5M7G - chains C and E of the 6 polymer chains in the assembly; structure by X-ray diffraction, 2.25 A resolution.

== Chain C ==
Molecule: Tubulin alpha-1B chain
Organism: Bos taurus
Reference sequence: P81947 (TBA1B_BOVIN); residue numbers follow UniProt; this construct covers 1-451
Chain sequence (451 residues; each row starts with the number of its first residue):
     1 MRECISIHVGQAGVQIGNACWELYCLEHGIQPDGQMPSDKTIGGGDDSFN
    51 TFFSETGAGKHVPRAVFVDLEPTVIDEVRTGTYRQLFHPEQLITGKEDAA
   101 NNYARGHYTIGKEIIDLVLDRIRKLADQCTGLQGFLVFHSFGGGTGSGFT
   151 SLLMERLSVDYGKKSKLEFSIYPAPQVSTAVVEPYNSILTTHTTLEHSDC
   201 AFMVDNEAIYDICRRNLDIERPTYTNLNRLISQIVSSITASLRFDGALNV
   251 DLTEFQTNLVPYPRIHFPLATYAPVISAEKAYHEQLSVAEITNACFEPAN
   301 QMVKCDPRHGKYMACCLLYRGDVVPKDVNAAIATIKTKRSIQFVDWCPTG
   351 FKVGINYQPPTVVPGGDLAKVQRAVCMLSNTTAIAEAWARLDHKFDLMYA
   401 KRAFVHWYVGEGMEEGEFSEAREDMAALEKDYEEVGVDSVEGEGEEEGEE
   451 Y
Disordered / not traced: 441-451
Bound ions: Ca2+: Asp-39, Thr-41, Gly-44, Glu-55
Residues lining bound ligands:
  - mbt147 (FB7; 5-(2,6-dimorpholin-4-ylpyridin-4-yl)-4-(trifluoromethyl)pyridin-2-amine): Asn-101, Thr-179, Ala-180, Val-181
  - GTP (guanosine-5'-triphosphate): Gly-10, Gln-11, Ala-12, Gln-15, Ile-16, Asp-69, Asp-98, Ala-99, Ala-100, Asn-101, Ser-140, Gly-142, Gly-143, Gly-144, Thr-145, Gly-146, Ile-171, Pro-173, Val-177, Ser-178, Thr-179, Glu-183, Asn-206, Tyr-224, Leu-227, Asn-228, Ile-231
Reported in the primary citation:
  - binding site for mbt147: Asn-101, Ser-178

== Chain E ==
Molecule: Stathmin-4
Organism: Rattus norvegicus
Reference sequence: P63043 (STMN4_RAT); residues 5-145 here correspond to UniProt positions 49-189 (UniProt number = residue number + 44)
Chain sequence (143 residues; each row starts with the number of its first residue):
     3 MADMEVIELNKCTSGQSFEVILKPPSFDGVPEFNASLPRRRDPSLEEIQK
    53 KLEAAEERRKYQEAELLKHLAEKREHEREVIQKAIEENNNFIKMAKEKLA
   103 QKMESNKENREAHLAAMLERLQEKDKHAEEVRKNKELKEEASR
Disordered / not traced: 3-5, 29-43, 144-145
Sequence notes: initiating methionine (3); expression tag (4)
UniProt features mapped onto this chain:
  - modified residue: Ser-46 (Phosphoserine)

== How chain C and chain E interact ==
Pairs across the interface (31; chain C residue first):
  His-107(C) with Lys-104(E); Met-105(E)
  Tyr-108(C) with Lys-104(E); Met-105(E), hydrophobic; Asn-108(E)
  Thr-109(C) with Arg-112(E)
  Lys-112(C) with Met-105(E)
  Glu-155(C) with Leu-101(E); Lys-104(E), salt bridge
  Arg-156(C) with Leu-101(E)
  Ser-158(C) with Phe-93(E); Ile-94(E)
  Val-159(C) with Ile-94(E); Lys-98(E)
  Gly-162(C) with Asn-90(E); Ile-94(E)
  Lys-163(C) with Asn-90(E), hydrogen bond (backbone-side chain); Phe-93(E)
  Thr-193(C) with Lys-104(E)
  Glu-196(C) with Phe-93(E)
  His-197(C) with Phe-93(E)
  Val-409(C) with His-115(E), hydrogen bond (backbone-side chain)
  Gly-410(C) with Arg-112(E)
  Glu-411(C) with Asn-108(E), hydrogen bond (backbone-side chain); Arg-112(E), salt bridge
  Gly-412(C) with Asn-108(E), hydrogen bond (backbone-side chain); Asn-111(E), hydrogen bond (backbone-side chain); Arg-112(E)
  Met-413(C) with Asn-108(E)
  Glu-414(C) with Ser-107(E), hydrogen bond; Asn-111(E), hydrogen bond
Also at the interface, not in a pair above, chain C (21 interface residues in all): Leu-152, Glu-417
Also at the interface, not in a pair above, chain E (13 interface residues in all): Ala-97

== Summary ==
Chain C and chain E form an interface of 21 and 13 residues respectively, with 7 hydrogen bonds and 2 salt
bridges. Polar pairs include Glu-155(C)/Lys-104(E), Glu-411(C)/Arg-112(E) and Lys-163(C)/Asn-90(E). Bound to
chain C: GTP and mbt147. Asp-39(C), Thr-41(C), Gly-44(C) and Glu-55(C) coordinate Ca2+. From the paper: a
binding site for mbt147 at Asn-101(C) and Ser-178(C).
Chain C is Tubulin alpha-1B chain (Bos taurus) and chain E is Stathmin-4 (Rattus norvegicus); the structure,
Tubulin-MTD147 complex, was determined by X-ray diffraction together with 5M8D, 5JHA, 5JHB, 5M7E and 5M8G from
the same study.
